6T52 - chains L and H of the 3 polymer chains in the assembly; structure by X-ray diffraction, 1.45 A resolution.

== Chain L ==
Protein: Prothrombin
Source organism: Homo sapiens
Notes: EC 3.4.21.5
UniProt: P00734 (THRB_HUMAN); the construct lacks a stretch of the UniProt sequence, so the offset changes along the chain: -4 to 0 = UniProt 328-332; 1-14 = UniProt 336-349; 15-17 = UniProt 361-363
Sequence (36 residues; numbered -4 to 17 plus 14 insertion-coded residues; the number before each row is that of its first residue; a row labelled like 14A-14K holds insertion residues (14A, then the next letters in order); numbers below 1 keep their minus sign (Thr-4 is residue -4)):
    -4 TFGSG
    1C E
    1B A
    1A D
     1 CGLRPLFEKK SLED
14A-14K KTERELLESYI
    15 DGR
Disordered / not traced: -4 to 0, 15-17
Curated features (UniProtKB/Swiss-Prot):
  - site: Arg17 (Cleavage)

== Chain H ==
Protein: Prothrombin
Source organism: Homo sapiens
Notes: EC 3.4.21.5
UniProt: P00734 (THRB_HUMAN); the construct lacks a stretch of the UniProt sequence and is renumbered around it, so the offset changes along the chain: 16-36 = UniProt 364-384; 37-60 = UniProt 386-409; 61-77 = UniProt 419-435; 78-97 = UniProt 437-456; 7 more segments
Sequence (259 residues; each row starts with the number of its first residue; note: 3 numbers in that range are skipped by the numbering (no residue carries them; nothing is unmodelled there); a row labelled like 60A-60I holds insertion residues (60A, then the next letters in order)):
    16 IVEGSDAEIG MSPWQVMLFR K
   36A S
    37 PQELLCGASL ISDRWVLTAA HCLL
60A-60I YPPWDKNFT
    61 ENDLLVRIGK HSRTRYE
   77A R
    78 NIEKISMLEK IYIHPRYNWR
   97A E
    98 NLDRDIALMK LKKPVAFSDY IHPVCLPDRE TA
129A-129C ASL
   130 LQAGYKGRVT GWGNLKET
147A-147G WTANVGK
   150 GQPSVLQVVN LPIVERPVCK DSTRIRITDN MFCAG
  184A Y
   185 KP
186A-186D DEGK
   187 RGDACEGDSG GPFVMKSP
204A-204B FN
   205 NRWYQMGIVS WGE
   219 GCD
  221A R
   222 DGKYGFYTHV FRLKKWIQKV IDQFGE
Disordered / not traced: 147A-147G, 247
Disulfide bonds: Cys42-Cys58, Cys168-Cys182, Cys191-Cys220
Glycans and other covalent adducts: N-acetylglucosamine (NAG) linked to Asn60G
Ion coordination: Na+ site 1: Lys169, Thr172; Na+ site 2: Arg221A, Lys224
Small-molecule neighbours: MJH ((2S)-1-[(2R)-2-azanyl-3-phenyl-propanoyl]-N-[2-(1H-imidazol-4-yl)ethyl]pyrrolidine-2-carboxamide): His57, Tyr60A, Trp60D, Glu97A, Asn98, Leu99, Ile174, Asp189, Ala190, Cys191, Glu192, Ser195, Val213, Ser214, Trp215, Gly216, Glu217, Gly219, Cys220
Curated features (UniProtKB/Swiss-Prot):
  - region: Ala183 to Val200 (High affinity receptor-binding region which is also known as the TP508 peptide)
  - active site (Charge relay system): His57, Asp102, Ser195
  - glycosylation: Asn60G (N-linked (GlcNAc...) (complex) asparagine)

== How chain L and chain H interact ==
Contacting residue pairs - 61 pairs, chain L then chain H:
  Cys1(L) with Pro120(H); Val121(H); Cys122(H), disulfide; Arg206(H), hydrogen bond (backbone-side chain)
  Asp1A(L) with His119(H), salt bridge; Arg206(H)
  Ala1B(L) with Arg206(H), hydrogen bond (backbone-side chain)
  Glu1C(L) with Pro120(H)
  Gly2(L) with Trp29(H); Pro120(H), hydrogen bond (backbone-backbone); Cys122(H); Arg206(H); Trp207(H), hydrogen bond (backbone-backbone)
  Leu3(L) with His119(H), hydrogen bond (backbone-side chain); Asn205(H); Arg206(H)
  Arg4(L) with Gly25(H); Met26(H), hydrogen bond (side chain-backbone); Pro28(H); Trp29(H); Arg137(H); Trp207(H)
  Pro5(L) with Ser115(H); Asp116(H); His119(H)
  Leu6(L) with Ile24(H); Asp116(H)
  Phe7(L) with Glu23(H); Ile24(H); Gly25(H); Met26(H), hydrophobic
  Glu8(L) with Lys202(H), salt bridge; Asn205(H); Trp207(H), hydrogen bond
  Lys9(L) with His119(H)
  Asp14(L) with Glu23(H); Met26(H); Arg137(H), salt bridge; Trp207(H)
  Lys14A(L) with Glu23(H), hydrogen bond (backbone-side chain)
  Thr14B(L) with Arg137(H), hydrogen bond; Asn159(H), hydrogen bond
  Glu14C(L) with Arg137(H); Lys202(H), salt bridge
  Glu14E(L) with Lys135(H), salt bridge; Asn159(H), hydrogen bond; Tyr184A(H), hydrogen bond
  Leu14F(L) with Lys135(H); Gly136(H); Asn159(H); Trp207(H), hydrophobic
  Leu14G(L) with Pro204(H), hydrophobic
  Ser14I(L) with Gly133(H); Tyr134(H); Lys135(H), hydrogen bond (side chain-backbone)
  Tyr14J(L) with Tyr134(H), hydrophobic; Lys135(H), hydrogen bond (side chain-backbone); Met201(H); Lys202(H); Pro204(H)
  Ile14K(L) with Tyr134(H), hydrogen bond (backbone-side chain)
Interface residues without a listed pair, chain H (27 interface residues in all): Ile47, Tyr117
Disulfides between the chains: Cys1(L)-Cys122(H)

== Summary ==
22 residues of chain L face 27 of chain H across their interface; the contacts include 1 disulfide bond, 15
hydrogen bonds and 5 salt bridges. Polar pairs include Asp1A(L)-His119(H), Glu8(L)-Lys202(H) and
Glu14E(L)-Lys135(H). Bound to chain H: compound MJH. Covalently linked N-acetylglucosamine: at Asn60G(H).
Chain L is Prothrombin and chain H is Prothrombin, both from Homo sapiens; the structure, Thrombin in Complex
with a D-Phe-Pro-imidazole derivative, was determined by X-ray diffraction.
